PDB entry 8BED | electron microscopy, 2.03 A resolution | chains I and R of the 8 polymer chains in the assembly

[Chain I]
Molecule: NADH dehydrogenase [ubiquinone] iron-sulfur protein 8-A, mitochondrial
Source organism: Arabidopsis thaliana
Notes: EC 7.1.1.2
UniProtKB: Q42599 (NDS8A_ARATH); numbering as in UniProt (aligned over 1-222)
Chain sequence (222 residues; each row starts with the number of its first residue):
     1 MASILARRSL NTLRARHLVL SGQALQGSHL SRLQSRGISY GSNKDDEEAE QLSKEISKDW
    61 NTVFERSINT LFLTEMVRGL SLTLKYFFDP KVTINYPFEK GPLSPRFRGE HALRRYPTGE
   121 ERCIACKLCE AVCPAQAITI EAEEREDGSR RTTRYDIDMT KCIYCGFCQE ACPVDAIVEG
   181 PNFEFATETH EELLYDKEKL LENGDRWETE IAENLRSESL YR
Disordered / not traced: 1-142, 151-222
Swiss-Prot annotation at these positions:
  - binding site ([4Fe-4S] cluster): Cys-123, Cys-126, Cys-129, Cys-133, Cys-162, Cys-165, Cys-168, Cys-172

[Chain R]
Molecule: NADH dehydrogenase [ubiquinone] iron-sulfur protein 6, mitochondrial
Source organism: Arabidopsis thaliana
UniProtKB: Q9M9M6 (NDUS6_ARATH); residue numbers follow UniProt; this construct covers 1-110
Chain sequence (110 residues; numbered 1 to 110; the number before each row is that of its first residue):
     1 MASNLLKALI RSQILPSSRR NFSVATTQLG IPTDDLVGNH TAKWMQDRSK KSPMELISEV
    61 PPIKVDGRIV ACEGDTNPAL GHPIEFICLD LNEPAICKYC GLRYVQDHHH
Disordered / not traced: 1-36, 110
Ion coordination: Zn2+: Cys-72, His-82, Cys-97, Cys-100

[How chain I and chain R interact]
Pairs across the interface (11; chain I residue first):
  Glu-143(I) with His-40(R), hydrogen bond (backbone-side chain); Lys-43(R), salt bridge
  Glu-144(I) with His-40(R)
  Arg-145(I) with His-40(R); Met-54(R); Ile-57(R)
  Glu-146(I) with Gly-38(R); Asn-39(R), hydrogen bond (side chain-backbone); His-40(R), hydrogen bond (side chain-backbone); Met-54(R)
  Asp-147(I) with Met-54(R)
Also at the interface, not in a pair above, chain R (7 interface residues in all): Pro-53

[In short]
The interface between chain I and chain R involves 5 residues on one side and 7 on the other; the contacts
include 3 hydrogen bonds and 1 salt bridge. Among the polar pairs are Glu-143(I)/Lys-43(R),
Glu-143(I)/His-40(R) and Glu-146(I)/Asn-39(R).
Chain I is NADH dehydrogenase [ubiquinone] iron-sulfur protein 8-A, mitochondrial and chain R is NADH
dehydrogenase [ubiquinone] iron-sulfur protein 6, mitochondrial, both from Arabidopsis thaliana; the
structure, Cryo-EM structure of the Arabidopsis thaliana I+III2 supercomplex (CI peripheral tip), was
determined by electron microscopy together with 8BEE, 8BEF, 8BEH, 8BEL, 8BEP, 8BPX, 8BQ5 and 8BQ6 from the
same study.
